PDB entry 7Y72 | electron microscopy, 4.03 A resolution (low resolution: residue-level contacts below are approximate; hydrogen-bond / salt-bridge calls are withheld) | chains A and O of the 4 polymer chains in the assembly

== Chain A ==
Protein: Spike glycoprotein
Organism: Homo sapiens
UniProt: P0DTC2 (SPIKE_SARS2); residue numbers follow UniProt; this construct covers 16-1213
Chain sequence (1198 residues; numbered 16 to 1213; the number before each row is that of its first residue):
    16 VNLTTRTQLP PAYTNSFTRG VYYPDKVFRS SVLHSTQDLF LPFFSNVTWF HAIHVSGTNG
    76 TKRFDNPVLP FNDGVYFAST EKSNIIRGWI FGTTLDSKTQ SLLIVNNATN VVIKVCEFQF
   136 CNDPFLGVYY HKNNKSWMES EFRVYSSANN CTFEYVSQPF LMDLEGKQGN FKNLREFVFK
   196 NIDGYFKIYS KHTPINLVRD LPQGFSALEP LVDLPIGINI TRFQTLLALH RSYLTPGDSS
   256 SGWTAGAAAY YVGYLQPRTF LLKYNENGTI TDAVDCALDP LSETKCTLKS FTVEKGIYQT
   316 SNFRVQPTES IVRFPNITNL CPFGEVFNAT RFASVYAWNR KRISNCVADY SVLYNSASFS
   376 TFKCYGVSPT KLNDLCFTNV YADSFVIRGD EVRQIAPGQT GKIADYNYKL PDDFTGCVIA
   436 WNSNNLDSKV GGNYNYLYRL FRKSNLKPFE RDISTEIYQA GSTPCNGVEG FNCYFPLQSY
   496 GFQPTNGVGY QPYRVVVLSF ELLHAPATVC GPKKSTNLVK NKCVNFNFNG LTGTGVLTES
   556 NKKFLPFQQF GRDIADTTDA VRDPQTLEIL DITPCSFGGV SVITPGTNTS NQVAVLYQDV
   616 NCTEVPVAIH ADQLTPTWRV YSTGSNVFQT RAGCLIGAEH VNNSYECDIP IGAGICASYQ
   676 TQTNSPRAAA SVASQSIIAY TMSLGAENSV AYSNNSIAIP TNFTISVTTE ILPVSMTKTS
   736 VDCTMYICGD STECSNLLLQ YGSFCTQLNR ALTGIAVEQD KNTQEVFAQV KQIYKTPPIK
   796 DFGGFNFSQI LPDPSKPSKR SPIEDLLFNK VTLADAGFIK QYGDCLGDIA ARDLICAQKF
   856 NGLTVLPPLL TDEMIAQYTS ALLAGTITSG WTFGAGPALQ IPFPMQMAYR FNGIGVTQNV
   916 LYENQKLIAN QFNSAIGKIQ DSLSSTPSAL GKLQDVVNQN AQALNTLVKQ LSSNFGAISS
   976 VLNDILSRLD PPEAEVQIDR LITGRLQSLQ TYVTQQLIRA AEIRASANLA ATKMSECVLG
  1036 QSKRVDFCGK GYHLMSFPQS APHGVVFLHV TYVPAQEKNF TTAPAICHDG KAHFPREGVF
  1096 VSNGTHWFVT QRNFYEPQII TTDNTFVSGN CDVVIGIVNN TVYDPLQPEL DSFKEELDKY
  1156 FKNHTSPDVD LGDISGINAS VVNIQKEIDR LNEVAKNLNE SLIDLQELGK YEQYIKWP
Not modelled in the structure: 16-334, 482-486, 501-502, 516-1213
Differences from the reference sequence: engineered mutation A683 (Arg in P0DTC2), A685 (Arg in P0DTC2), P817 (Phe in P0DTC2), P892 (Ala in P0DTC2), P899 (Ala in P0DTC2), P942 (Ala in P0DTC2), P986 (Lys in P0DTC2), P987 (Val in P0DTC2)
Disulfide bonds: C336-C361, C379-C432
Curated features (UniProtKB/Swiss-Prot):
  - region: N280 to C301 (Putative superantigen), R403 to D405 (Integrin-binding motif), N448 to F456 (Immunodominant HLA epitope recognized by the CD8+), P681, R682, A684 (Putative superantigen), S816 to Y837 (Fusion peptide 1), K835 to F855 (Fusion peptide 2), D1163 to E1202 (Heptad repeat 2)
  - site: R815, S816 (Cleavage)
  - glycosylation: N17 (N-linked (GlcNAc...) (complex) asparagine), N61 (N-linked (GlcNAc...) (hybrid) asparagine), N74 (N-linked (GlcNAc...) (complex) asparagine), N122 (N-linked (GlcNAc...) (hybrid) asparagine), N149 (N-linked (GlcNAc...) (complex) asparagine), N165 (N-linked (GlcNAc...) (complex) asparagine), N234 (N-linked (GlcNAc...) (high mannose) asparagine), N282 (N-linked (GlcNAc...) (complex) asparagine), T323 (O-linked (GalNAc) threonine), S325 (O-linked (HexNAc...) serine), N331 (N-linked (GlcNAc...) (complex) asparagine), N343 (N-linked (GlcNAc...) (complex) asparagine), N603 (N-linked (GlcNAc...) (hybrid) asparagine), N616 (N-linked (GlcNAc...) (complex) asparagine), N657 (N-linked (GlcNAc...) (complex) asparagine), T676 (O-linked (GlcNAc...) threonine), T678 (O-linked (GlcNAc...) threonine), N709 (N-linked (GlcNAc...) (high mannose) asparagine), N717 (N-linked (GlcNAc...) (hybrid) asparagine), N801 (N-linked (GlcNAc...) (hybrid) asparagine) and 6 more in UniProt
  - natural variant: L18 (L18F: In strain: Beta/B.1.351, Gamma/P.1 and 1 more), T19 (T19I: In strain: Omicron/BQ.1.1, Omicron/XBB.1.5 and 1 more; T19R: In strain: Delta/B.1.617.2, Omicron/BA.2 and 4 more), T20 (T20N: In strain: Gamma/P.1), L24 to A27 (sequence variant, change not given here; In strain: Omicron/BA.2, Omicron/BA.2.12.1 and 6 more), P26 (P26S: In strain: Gamma/P.1), Q52 (Q52H: In strain: Omicron/EG.5.1), A67 (A67V: In strain: Eta/B.1.525, Omicron/BA.1), H69 to V70 (deletion: In strain: Alpha/B.1.1.7, Eta/B.1.525 and 5 more), G75 (G75V: In strain: Lambda/C.37), T76 (T76I: In strain: Lambda/C.37), D80 (D80A: In strain: Beta/B.1.351), V83 (V83A: In strain: Omicron/XBB.1.5, Omicron/EG.5.1), 80 further natural variant entries in UniProt
  - mutagenesis: H69 to V70 (Increased incorporation of cleaved spike into virions), N121 (N121Q: Partial loss of biliverdin affinity), R190 (R190K: Partial loss of biliverdin affinity), N234 (N234Q: Increased resistance to neutralizing antibodies), N331 (N331Q: Reduced viral infectivity), N343 (N343Q: Reduced viral infectivity), L452 (L452R: Increased resistance to neutralizing antibodies. Decreases HLA binding to NF9 epitope. Increased binding affinity to human ACE2), Y453 (Y453F: Decreased HLA binding to NF9 epitope. Increased binding affinity to human ACE2), A475 (A475V: Increased resistance to neutralizing antibodies), V483 (V483A: Increased resistance to neutralizing antibodies), E484 (E484D: Increased replication in human TMEM106B overexpressing cells), F490 (F490L: Increased resistance to neutralizing antibodies and human covalescent sera neutralization), 13 further mutagenesis entries in UniProt
From the paper describing this entry:
  - contacts within the chain: R408-Q414 (hydrogen bond)
  - mutagenesis - R408S: decreased binding to E7 (proposed by the authors, not directly observed)

== Chain O ==
Protein: Fab E7 heavy chain
Organism: Homo sapiens
Notes: antibody fragment or engineered binder
Chain sequence (221 residues; each row starts with the number of its first residue):
     1 QVQLQESGPG LVKPSETLSL TCTVSGGFIG PHYWSWVRQP PGKGLEWIGY IYISGSTNYN
    61 PSLKSRLTIS VDMSKSQFSL TLSSATAADT AVYYCARGGG YLETGPFEYW GQGTLVTVSS
   121 ASTKGPSVFP LAPSSKSTSG GTAALGCLVK DYFPEPVTVS WNSGALTSGV HTFPAVLQSS
   181 GLYSLSSVVT VPSSSLGTQT YICNVNHKPS NTKVDKRVEP K
Disulfide bonds: C22-C95, C147-C203

== Chain A / chain O interface ==
Residue-residue contacts (15):
  R408(A) - E103(O)
  R408(A) - T104(O)
  Q409(A) - E103(O)
  Q414(A) - E103(O)
  T415(A) - Y101(O)
  T415(A) - L102(O)
  T415(A) - E103(O)
  G416(A) - Y33(O)
  K417(A) - P31(O)
  Y421(A) - Y52(O)
  Y421(A) - S54(O)
  L455(A) - Y52(O)
  R457(A) - S54(O)
  Y473(A) - S54(O)
  Y489(A) - M73(O)
Other interface residues (no listed pair), chain A (13 interface residues in all): Y453, N460
Other interface residues (no listed pair), chain O (12 interface residues in all): I53, S56, S74
From the paper, about this interface:
  - specific contacts: R408(A)-T104(O), R408(A)-E103(O) (hydrogen bond), Q414(A)-E103(O) (hydrogen bond), R457(A)-S54(O) (backbone contact)
  - epitope / paratope residues, chain A: R408(A), Q414(A), Y421(A), R457(A), Y473(A)
  - epitope / paratope residues, chain O: Y52(O), I53(O), S54(O), E103(O), T104(O)

== In short ==
13 residues of chain A and 12 residues of chain O are in contact. The authors report a contact between R408(A)
and T104(O); hydrogen bonds between R408(A) and E103(O) and Q414(A) and E103(O); a backbone contact between
R457(A) and S54(O). The paper reports that R408S of chain A reduces binding to E7; epitope/paratope residues
R408(A), Q414(A) and Y52(O) among others.
Here chain A is Spike glycoprotein and chain O is Fab E7 heavy chain, both from Homo sapiens. Entry 7Y72
(SARS-CoV-2 spike glycoprotein trimer complexed with Fab fragment of anti-RBD antibody E7 (focused refinement
on Fab-RBD ...) was determined by electron microscopy, deposited together with 7Y71.
